6GIU - chains A and B; structure by X-ray diffraction, 1.39 A resolution.

[Chain A (and B)]
Name: Inositol monophosphatase 1
From: Homo sapiens
Notes: EC 3.1.3.25, 3.1.3.94; chain B of this document is another copy of the same molecule, construct and numbering; everything in this record applies to it too
UniProt: P29218 (IMPA1_HUMAN); numbering as in UniProt (aligned over 1-277)
Amino-acid sequence (277 residues; numbered 1 to 277; the number before each row is that of its first residue):
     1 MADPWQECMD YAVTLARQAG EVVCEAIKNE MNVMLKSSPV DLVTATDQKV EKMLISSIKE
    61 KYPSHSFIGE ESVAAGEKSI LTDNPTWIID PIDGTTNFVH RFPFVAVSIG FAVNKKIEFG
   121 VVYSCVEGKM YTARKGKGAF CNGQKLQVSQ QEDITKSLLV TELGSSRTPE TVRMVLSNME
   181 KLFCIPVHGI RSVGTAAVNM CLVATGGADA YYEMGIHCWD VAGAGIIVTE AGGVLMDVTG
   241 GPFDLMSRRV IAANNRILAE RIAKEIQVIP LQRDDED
Not modelled in the structure: 1-2
Ion coordination: Mn2+ site 1: E70 (together with l-690330); Mn2+ site 2: E70, D90, I92 (together with l-690330); Mn2+ site 3: D90, D93, D220 (together with l-690330)
Residues lining bound ligands: l-690330 (L69; [1-(4-oxidanylphenoxy)-1-phosphono-ethyl]phosphonic acid): L42, E70, D90, I92, D93, G94, T95, E162, S165, G194, T195, A196, N199, Y211, E213, I216, H217, W219, D220
Swiss-Prot annotation at these positions:
  - binding site (Mg(2+)): E70, D90, I92, D93, D220
  - binding site (substrate): E70, I92 to T95, G194 to A196, E213, D220
  - modified residue: T168 (Phosphothreonine)
Reported in the primary citation:
  - binding site for l-690330: E213, W219, D220

[How chain A and chain B interact]
Residue-residue contacts (70; chain A residue first):
  P39(A) with H188(B)
  V40(A) with V187(B)
  L42(A) with H188(B)
  T96(A) with H188(B); R191(B)
  N97(A) with R191(B), hydrogen bond
  H100(A) with K156(B), hydrogen bond (side chain-backbone); S157(B); L158(B); H188(B), hydrogen bond; G206(B); G207(B); D209(B), salt bridge
  R101(A) with G207(B)
  F102(A) with L158(B), hydrophobic; R191(B); L202(B), hydrophobic; G207(B)
  F104(A) with F104(B), hydrophobic
  K156(A) with H100(B), hydrogen bond (backbone-side chain)
  S157(A) with H100(B)
  L158(A) with H100(B); F102(B), hydrophobic
  E162(A) with R191(B), salt bridge
  L163(A) with F183(B), hydrophobic
  G164(A) with F183(B)
  S166(A) with F183(B)
  R167(A) with F183(B), hydrogen bond (side chain-backbone); P186(B); V187(B), hydrogen bond (side chain-backbone); H188(B), hydrogen bond (side chain-backbone)
  V172(A) with F183(B), hydrophobic
  R173(A) with E180(B)
  L176(A) with L176(B); M179(B), hydrophobic; E180(B)
  M179(A) with L176(B), hydrophobic
  E180(A) with R173(B), salt bridge; L176(B)
  F183(A) with L163(B), hydrophobic; G164(B); S166(B); R167(B), hydrogen bond (backbone-side chain); V172(B), hydrophobic
  C184(A) with V172(B), hydrophobic
  P186(A) with R167(B)
  V187(A) with V40(B); R167(B), hydrogen bond (backbone-side chain)
  H188(A) with P39(B); L42(B); T96(B); H100(B), hydrogen bond; R167(B), hydrogen bond (backbone-side chain)
  R191(A) with T96(B); N97(B), hydrogen bond; F102(B); E162(B), salt bridge; S192(B); V193(B); G194(B)
  S192(A) with R191(B); S192(B), hydrogen bond (backbone-backbone)
  V193(A) with R191(B)
  G194(A) with R191(B)
  L202(A) with F102(B), hydrophobic
  G206(A) with H100(B)
  G207(A) with H100(B); R101(B); F102(B)
  D209(A) with H100(B), salt bridge
Other interface residues (no listed pair), chain A (40 interface residues in all): P103, V160, G189, I190, A208
Other interface residues (no listed pair), chain B (40 interface residues in all): P103, V160, C184, G189, I190, A208

[Summary]
Chain A and chain B each contribute 40 residues to their interface; the contacts include 13 hydrogen bonds and
5 salt bridges. Polar pairs include H100(A)-D209(B), E162(A)-R191(B) and E180(A)-R173(B). Bound to chain A:
l-690330. The paper reports a binding site for l-690330 at E213(A), W219(A) and D220(A).
Both chains are Inositol monophosphatase 1 (Homo sapiens). Entry 6GIU (Human IMPase with L-690330) was
determined by X-ray diffraction, deposited together with 6GJ0.
